6YHH - chains A and B; structure by X-ray diffraction, 1.70 A resolution.

== Chain A (and B) ==
Molecule: Beta-N-acetylglucosaminidase-like protein Glycoside hydrolase family 20
From: Flavobacterium johnsoniae (strain ATCC 17061 / DSM 2064 / UW101)
Notes: EC 3.2.1.52; chain B of this document is another copy of the same molecule, construct and numbering; everything in this record applies to it too
UniProt: A5FB64 (A5FB64_FLAJ1); residues 1-672 here correspond to UniProt positions 17-688 (UniProt number = residue number + 16)
Amino-acid sequence (673 residues; row label = number of the first residue in the row):
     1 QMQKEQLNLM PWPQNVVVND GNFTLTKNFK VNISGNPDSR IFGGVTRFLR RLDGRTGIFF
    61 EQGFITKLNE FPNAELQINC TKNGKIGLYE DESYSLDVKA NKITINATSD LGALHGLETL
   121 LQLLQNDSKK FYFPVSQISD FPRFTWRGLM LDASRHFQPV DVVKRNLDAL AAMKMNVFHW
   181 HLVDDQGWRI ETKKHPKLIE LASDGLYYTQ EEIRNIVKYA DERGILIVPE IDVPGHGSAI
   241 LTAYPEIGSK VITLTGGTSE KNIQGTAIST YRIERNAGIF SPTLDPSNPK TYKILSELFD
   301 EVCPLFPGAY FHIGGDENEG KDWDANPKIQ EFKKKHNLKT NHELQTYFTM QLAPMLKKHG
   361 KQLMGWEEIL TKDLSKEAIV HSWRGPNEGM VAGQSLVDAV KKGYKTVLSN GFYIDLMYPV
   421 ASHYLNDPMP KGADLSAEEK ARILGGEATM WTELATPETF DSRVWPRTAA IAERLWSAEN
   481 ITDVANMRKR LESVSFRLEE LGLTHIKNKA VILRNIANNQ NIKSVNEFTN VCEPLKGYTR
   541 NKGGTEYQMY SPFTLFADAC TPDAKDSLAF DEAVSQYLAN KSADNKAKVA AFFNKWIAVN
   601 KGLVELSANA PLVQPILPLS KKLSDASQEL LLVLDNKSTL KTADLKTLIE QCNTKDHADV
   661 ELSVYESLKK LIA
Disordered / not traced: 252-269
Differences from the reference sequence: expression tag (673)
What the authors report for this chain:
  - catalytic residues: Asp316, Glu317, Tyr413 (by similarity / conservation)
  - binding site for 2-amino-2-hydroxymethyl-propane-1,3-diol: Tyr538

== Chain A / chain B interface ==
Residue-residue contacts - 87 pairs, chain A then chain B:
  Arg50(A) - Tyr550(B)  hydrogen bond (side chain-backbone)
  Asp53(A) - Pro552(B)
  Gly54(A) - Asn515(B)  hydrogen bond (backbone-side chain)
  Gly54(A) - Pro552(B)
  Gly54(A) - Thr554(B)  hydrogen bond (backbone-side chain)
  Arg55(A) - Asn515(B)
  Arg55(A) - Leu612(B)
  Thr56(A) - Leu612(B)
  Phe59(A) - Glu546(B)
  Phe59(A) - Tyr547(B)  hydrophobic
  Phe59(A) - Ser551(B)
  Phe59(A) - Pro552(B)  hydrophobic
  Glu61(A) - Tyr550(B)
  Gln62(A) - Tyr550(B)
  Gly63(A) - Tyr550(B)
  Phe64(A) - Asp204(B)
  Phe64(A) - Arg275(B)
  Asn126(A) - Asn518(B)
  Asn126(A) - Asn609(B)
  Asn126(A) - Pro611(B)
  Asp127(A) - Ala608(B)
  Asp127(A) - Pro611(B)
  Ser128(A) - Ser607(B)
  Ser128(A) - Ala608(B)  hydrogen bond (backbone-backbone)
  Ser128(A) - Pro611(B)
  Ser128(A) - Gln614(B)  hydrogen bond (backbone-side chain)
  Lys129(A) - Pro611(B)
  Lys130(A) - Pro611(B)
  Phe131(A) - Pro611(B)  hydrophobic
  Asp161(A) - Asp161(B)
  Asp204(A) - Phe64(B)
  Thr209(A) - Glu211(B)  hydrogen bond
  Glu211(A) - Thr209(B)  hydrogen bond
  Glu211(A) - Glu211(B)
  Arg275(A) - Phe64(B)
  Phe496(A) - Arg514(B)
  Phe496(A) - Asn515(B)
  Phe496(A) - Asn519(B)
  Arg497(A) - Asn515(B)  hydrogen bond
  Arg497(A) - Asn518(B)
  Glu499(A) - Val511(B)
  Glu499(A) - Arg514(B)  salt bridge
  Ile506(A) - Arg514(B)
  Lys507(A) - Lys507(B)
  Lys507(A) - Asn508(B)  hydrogen bond
  Lys507(A) - Val511(B)
  Asn508(A) - Lys507(B)
  Val511(A) - Glu499(B)
  Val511(A) - Lys507(B)
  Arg514(A) - Phe496(B)
  Arg514(A) - Glu499(B)  salt bridge
  Arg514(A) - Ile506(B)
  Asn515(A) - Gly54(B)  hydrogen bond (side chain-backbone)
  Asn515(A) - Arg55(B)
  Asn515(A) - Phe496(B)
  Asn515(A) - Arg497(B)  hydrogen bond
  Asn518(A) - Asn126(B)
  Asn518(A) - Phe496(B)
  Asn518(A) - Arg497(B)
  Asn519(A) - Phe496(B)
  Glu546(A) - Phe59(B)
  Tyr547(A) - Phe59(B)  hydrophobic
  Tyr550(A) - Arg50(B)  hydrogen bond (backbone-side chain)
  Tyr550(A) - Glu61(B)
  Tyr550(A) - Gln62(B)
  Tyr550(A) - Gly63(B)
  Ser551(A) - Phe59(B)
  Pro552(A) - Asp53(B)
  Pro552(A) - Gly54(B)
  Pro552(A) - Phe59(B)  hydrophobic
  Thr554(A) - Gly54(B)  hydrogen bond (side chain-backbone)
  Leu555(A) - Phe59(B)  hydrophobic
  Ser607(A) - Ser128(B)
  Ala608(A) - Asp127(B)
  Ala608(A) - Ser128(B)  hydrogen bond (backbone-backbone)
  Asn609(A) - Asn126(B)
  Ala610(A) - Asp127(B)
  Pro611(A) - Asn126(B)
  Pro611(A) - Asp127(B)
  Pro611(A) - Ser128(B)
  Pro611(A) - Lys129(B)
  Pro611(A) - Lys130(B)
  Pro611(A) - Phe131(B)  hydrophobic
  Leu612(A) - Arg55(B)
  Leu612(A) - Thr56(B)
  Gln614(A) - Ser128(B)  hydrogen bond (side chain-backbone)
  Gln614(A) - Lys129(B)
Interface residues without a listed pair, chain A (51 interface residues in all): Gly57, Phe60, Glu212, Asn215, Glu492
Interface residues without a listed pair, chain B (51 interface residues in all): Gly57, Phe60, Glu212, Asn215, Glu492, Leu555, Ala610

== In short ==
The chain A/chain B interface involves 51 residues from each chain, with 15 hydrogen bonds and 2 salt bridges.
Polar contacts include Glu499(A)-Arg514(B), Arg50(A)-Tyr550(B) and Gly54(A)-Asn515(B). The paper reports
catalytic residues Asp316(A), Glu317(A) and Tyr413(A); a binding site for
2-amino-2-hydroxymethyl-propane-1,3-diol at Tyr538(A).
Chain A and chain B are both Beta-N-acetylglucosaminidase-like protein Glycoside hydrolase family 20
(Flavobacterium johnsoniae (strain ATCC 17061 / DSM 2064 / UW101)); the structure, X-ray Structure of
Flavobacterium johnsoniae chitobiase (FjGH20), was determined by X-ray diffraction (same publication as 6XYZ).
